Entry 4CDX (X-ray diffraction, 2.80 A resolution); this record covers chains A and D of the 4 polymer chains in the assembly.

== Chain A ==
Protein: VP1
Organism: Enterovirus A71
Reference sequence: B2ZUN0 (B2ZUN0_9ENTO); residues 1-297 here correspond to UniProt positions 566-862 (UniProt number = residue number + 565)
Chain sequence (297 residues; numbered 1 to 297; the number before each row is that of its first residue):
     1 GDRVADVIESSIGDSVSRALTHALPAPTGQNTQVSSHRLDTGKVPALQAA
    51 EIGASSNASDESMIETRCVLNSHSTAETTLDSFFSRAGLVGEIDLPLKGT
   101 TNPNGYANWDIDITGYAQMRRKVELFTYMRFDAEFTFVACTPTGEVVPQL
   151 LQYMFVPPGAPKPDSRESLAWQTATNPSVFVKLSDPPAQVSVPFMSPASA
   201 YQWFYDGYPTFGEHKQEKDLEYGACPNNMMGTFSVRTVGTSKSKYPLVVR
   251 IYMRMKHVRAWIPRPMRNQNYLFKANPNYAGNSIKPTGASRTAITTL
Metal / ion sites: Na+ near Q189 (its only coordinating residue here)
Ligand contacts: JF0 (1-(5-((3'-methyl-[1,1'-biphenyl]-4-yl)oxy)pentyl)-3-(): I111, D112, I113, T114, F131, F135, F137, Y153, M154, F155, P177, V179, V192, M195, Y201, Q202, W203, N228, M230, F233, M253
Reported in the primary citation:
  - binding site for JF0: I113, F135, F155

== Chain D ==
Protein: VP4
Organism: Enterovirus A71
Reference sequence: B2ZUN0 (B2ZUN0_9ENTO); residue numbers follow UniProt; this construct covers 1-69
Chain sequence (69 residues; numbered 1 to 69; the number before each row is that of its first residue):
     1 MGSQVSTQRSGSHENSNSATEGSTINYTTINYYKDSYAATAGKQSLKQDP
    51 DKFANPVKDIFTEMAAPLK
Unresolved in the structure: 1-11

== Chain A / chain D interface ==
Pairs across the interface - 68 pairs, chain A then chain D:
  L20(A) with V57(D)
  T21(A) with D49(D), hydrogen bond; D51(D); K52(D)
  H22(A) with D49(D)
  A23(A) with Q48(D); D49(D)
  L24(A) with K47(D); Q48(D), hydrogen bond (backbone-backbone)
  P25(A) with L46(D)
  A26(A) with L46(D), hydrogen bond (backbone-backbone); Q48(D)
  P27(A) with L46(D), hydrophobic
  G42(A) with M64(D)
  K43(A) with M64(D)
  V44(A) with E63(D); M64(D), hydrogen bond (backbone-backbone); A65(D)
  P45(A) with E63(D)
  L47(A) with P67(D)
  Q48(A) with F61(D); P67(D)
  A49(A) with P67(D), hydrophobic; L68(D), hydrophobic
  I52(A) with V57(D), hydrophobic; F61(D), hydrophobic; P67(D)
  A54(A) with A54(D); N55(D)
  S55(A) with A54(D), hydrogen bond (backbone-backbone)
  N57(A) with F61(D); T62(D); E63(D)
  S59(A) with E63(D)
  S62(A) with E63(D), hydrogen bond
  T75(A) with L46(D); Q48(D)
  T79(A) with Q44(D), hydrogen bond; L46(D)
  L80(A) with Q44(D), hydrogen bond (backbone-side chain)
  D81(A) with Y27(D); A41(D); Q44(D), hydrogen bond
  S85(A) with A41(D)
  R130(A) with A19(D), hydrogen bond (side chain-backbone)
  F131(A) with A19(D)
  D132(A) with S18(D); A19(D), hydrogen bond (side chain-backbone); Y37(D)
  S191(A) with Y37(D); A38(D)
  V192(A) with Y37(D)
  P193(A) with Y37(D)
  K256(A) with Y37(D), hydrogen bond (side chain-backbone); A38(D), hydrogen bond (side chain-backbone); A39(D), hydrogen bond (side chain-backbone)
  H257(A) with S18(D); A19(D); T20(D); Y37(D); A39(D), hydrogen bond (side chain-backbone); T40(D), hydrogen bond (side chain-backbone); A41(D)
  V258(A) with Y27(D); Q44(D)
  R259(A) with T20(D); S23(D)
  P263(A) with F53(D)
Also at the interface, not in a pair above, chain A (41 interface residues in all): A58, A76, F194, R254
Also at the interface, not in a pair above, chain D (33 interface residues in all): N17, G22, S36, K58, A66

== Summary ==
41 residues of chain A and 33 residues of chain D are in contact; the contacts include 16 hydrogen bonds.
Polar pairs include T21(A)-D49(D), S62(A)-E63(D) and T79(A)-Q44(D). Ligands of chain A: compound JF0. The
paper reports a binding site for JF0 at I113(A), F135(A) and F155(A).
Chain A is VP1 and chain D is VP4, both from Enterovirus A71; the structure, Crystal structure of human
Enterovirus 71 in complex with the uncoating inhibitor GPP12, was determined by X-ray diffraction (same
publication as 4CDQ, 4CDU, 4CDW, 4CEW and 4CEY).
